PDB entry 5LM7 | X-ray diffraction, 3.35 A resolution | chains B and J of the 5 polymer chains in the assembly

# Chain B
Molecule: N utilization substance protein B homolog
Organism: Escherichia coli O45:K1 (strain S88 / ExPEC)
UniProt: B7MD74 (NUSB_ECO45); numbering as in UniProt (aligned over 1-139)
Sequence (141 residues; row label = number of the first residue in the row; numbers below 1 keep their minus sign (Gly-1 is residue -1)):
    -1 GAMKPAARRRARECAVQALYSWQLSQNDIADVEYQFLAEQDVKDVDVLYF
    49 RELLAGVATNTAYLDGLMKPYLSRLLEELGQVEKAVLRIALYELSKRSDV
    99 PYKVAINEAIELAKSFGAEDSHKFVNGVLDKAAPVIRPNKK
Disordered / not traced: -1 to 3, 138-139
Construct notes: expression tag (-1 to 0)

# Chain J
Molecule: 30S ribosomal protein S10
Organism: Escherichia coli O45:K1 (strain S88 / ExPEC)
UniProt: B7MCT6 (RS10_ECO45); numbering as in UniProt (aligned over 1-103)
Sequence (108 residues; numbered -4 to 103; the number before each row is that of its first residue; numbers below 1 keep their minus sign (Gly-4 is residue -4)):
    -4 GPLGSMQNQRIRIRLKAFDHRLIDQATAEIVETAKRTGAQVRGPIPLPTR
    46 KERFTVLISPHVNKDARDQYEIRTHLRLVDIVEPTEKTVDALMRLDLAAG
    96 VDVQISLG
Disordered / not traced: -4 to 1, 59-62, 102-103
Construct notes: expression tag (-4 to 0)

# How chain B and chain J interact
Residue-residue contacts (26):
  Gln15(B) - Pro41(J)  hydrogen bond (side chain-backbone)
  Gln15(B) - Pro43(J)
  Tyr18(B) - Asp19(J)
  Tyr18(B) - Pro39(J)  hydrophobic
  Tyr18(B) - Pro41(J)  hydrophobic
  Ser19(B) - Arg37(J)
  Ser19(B) - Gly38(J)  hydrogen bond (side chain-backbone)
  Ser19(B) - Pro39(J)
  Leu22(B) - Ala23(J)  hydrophobic
  Leu22(B) - Val26(J)
  Ser23(B) - Val36(J)
  Asn25(B) - Val36(J)  hydrogen bond (side chain-backbone)
  Gln33(B) - Arg37(J)
  Val80(B) - Asp19(J)
  Lys112(B) - Arg68(J)  hydrogen bond (backbone-side chain)
  Ser113(B) - Thr44(J)  hydrogen bond (backbone-side chain)
  Ser113(B) - Arg68(J)  hydrogen bond (backbone-side chain)
  Phe114(B) - Leu42(J)
  Phe114(B) - Pro43(J)  hydrophobic
  Phe114(B) - Thr44(J)
  Phe114(B) - Arg68(J)
  Phe114(B) - His70(J)
  Gly115(B) - Arg68(J)  hydrogen bond (backbone-side chain)
  Ala116(B) - His15(J)
  Ala116(B) - Arg68(J)
  Ala116(B) - His70(J)
Other interface residues (no listed pair), chain J (16 interface residues in all): Ile40, Arg72

# Summary
13 residues of chain B and 16 residues of chain J are in contact, with 7 hydrogen bonds. Among the polar pairs
are Gln15(B)-Pro41(J), Ser19(B)-Gly38(J) and Asn25(B)-Val36(J).
Here chain B is N utilization substance protein B homolog and chain J is 30S ribosomal protein S10, both from
Escherichia coli O45:K1 (strain S88 / ExPEC). Entry 5LM7 (Crystal structure of the lambda N-Nus factor
complex) was determined by X-ray diffraction together with 5MS0 and 5LM9 from the same study.
